Entry 6ZRX (X-ray diffraction, 1.70 A resolution); this record covers chain AAA.

[Chain AAA]
Protein: DMATS type aromatic prenyltransferase
From: Micromonospora olivasterospora
Reference sequence: Q2MFY2 (Q2MFY2_MICOL); residue numbers follow UniProt; this construct covers 1-358
Amino-acid sequence (362 residues; row label = number of the first residue in the row):
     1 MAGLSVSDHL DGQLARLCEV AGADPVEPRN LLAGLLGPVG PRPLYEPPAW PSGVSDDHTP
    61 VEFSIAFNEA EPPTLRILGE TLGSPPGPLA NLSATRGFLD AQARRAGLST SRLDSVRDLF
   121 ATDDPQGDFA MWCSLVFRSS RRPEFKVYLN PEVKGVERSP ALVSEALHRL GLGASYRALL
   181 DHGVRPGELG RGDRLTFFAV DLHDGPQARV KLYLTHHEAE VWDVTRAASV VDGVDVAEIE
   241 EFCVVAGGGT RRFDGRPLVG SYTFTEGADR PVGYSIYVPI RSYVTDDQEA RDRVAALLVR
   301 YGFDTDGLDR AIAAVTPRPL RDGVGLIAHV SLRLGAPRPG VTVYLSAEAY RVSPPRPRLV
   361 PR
Unresolved in the structure: 1-2, 359-362
Sequence notes: expression tag (359-362)
Ligand contacts:
  - dmaspp (6C7; S-(3-methylbut-2-en-1-yl) trihydrogen thiodiphosphate): Arg76, Leu78, Trp132, Lys146, Tyr148, Phe197, Arg209, Lys211, Tyr213, Tyr277, Arg333, Tyr344
  - tryptophan (TRP): Gly53, Val54, Ser55, Glu62, Leu78, Trp132, Phe197, Val259, Tyr277, Arg281, His329, Tyr344

[Summary]
Ligands of chain AAA: dmaspp and tryptophan.
Chain AAA is DMATS type aromatic prenyltransferase (Micromonospora olivasterospora); the structure, Crystal
structure of 6-dimethylallyltryptophan synthase from Micromonospora olivasterospora in complex with DMASPP and
Trp, was determined by X-ray diffraction (same publication as 6ZRY, 6ZRZ and 6ZS0).
